PDB entry 1B8V | X-ray diffraction, 2.10 A resolution | chain A

[Chain A]
Name: Protein (malate dehydrogenase)
From: Aquaspirillum arcticum
Reference sequence: Q9ZF99 (MDH_AQUAR); residues 1-329 here = UniProt positions 1-329
Chain sequence (329 residues; numbered 1 to 329; the number before each row is that of its first residue):
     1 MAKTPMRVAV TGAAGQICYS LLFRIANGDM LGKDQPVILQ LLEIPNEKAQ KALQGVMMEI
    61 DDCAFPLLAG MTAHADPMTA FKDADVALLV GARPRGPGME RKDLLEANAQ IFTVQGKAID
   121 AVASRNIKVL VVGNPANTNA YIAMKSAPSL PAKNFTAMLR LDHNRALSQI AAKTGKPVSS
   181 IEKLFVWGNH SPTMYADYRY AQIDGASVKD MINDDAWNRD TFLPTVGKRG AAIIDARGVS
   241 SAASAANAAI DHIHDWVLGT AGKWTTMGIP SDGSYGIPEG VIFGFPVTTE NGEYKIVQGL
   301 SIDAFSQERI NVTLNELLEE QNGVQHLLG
Not modelled in the structure: 1-2
Small-molecule neighbours: NAD (nicotinamide-adenine-dinucleotide): Thr11, Gly12, Ala14, Gly15, Gln16, Ile17, Leu42, Glu43, Ile44, Val90, Gly91, Ala92, Ile111, Gln115, Val132, Gly133, Asn134, Ala136, Met158, Leu161, His190, Ala245
Curated features (UniProtKB/Swiss-Prot):
  - active site: His190 (Proton acceptor)
  - binding site (NAD(+)): Gly12 to Cys18, Asn108, Gln115, Val132 to Asn134
  - binding site (substrate): Arg95, Arg101, Asn134, Arg165

[In short]
Chain A binds NAD. UniProt lists active-site residue His190, 12 NAD+-binding residues and 4 substrate-binding
residues.
Chain A is Protein (malate dehydrogenase) (Aquaspirillum arcticum); the structure, Malate dehydrogenase from
Aquaspirillum arcticum, was determined by X-ray diffraction, deposited together with 1B8P and 1B8U.
